PDB entry 1SWT | X-ray diffraction, 2.00 A resolution | chains A and B

== Chain A (and B) ==
Name: Protein (STREPTAVIDIN)
From: Streptomyces avidinii
Notes: chain B of this document is another copy of the same molecule, construct and numbering; everything in this record applies to it too
Reference sequence: P22629 (SAV_STRAV); residues 13-139 here correspond to UniProt positions 37-163 (UniProt number = residue number + 24)
Amino-acid sequence (127 residues; numbered 13 to 139; the number before each row is that of its first residue):
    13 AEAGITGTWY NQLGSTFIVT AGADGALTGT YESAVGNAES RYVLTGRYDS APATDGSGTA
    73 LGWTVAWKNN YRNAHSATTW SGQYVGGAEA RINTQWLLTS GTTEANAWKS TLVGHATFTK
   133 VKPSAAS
Unresolved in the structure: 13-15, 134-139 (chain B: 13-15, 133-139)
Sequence notes: engineered mutation Ala-128 (Asp152 in P22629)
UniProt features mapped onto this chain:
  - motif: Arg-59 to Asp-61 (Cell attachment site)
  - binding site (biotin): Tyr-43, Tyr-54, Trp-92, Trp-108, Trp-120
Small-molecule neighbours: biotin (BTN): Asn-23, Leu-25, Ser-27, Tyr-43, Ser-45, Val-47, Gly-48, Asn-49, Ala-50, Trp-79, Ala-86, Ser-88, Thr-90, Trp-92, Trp-108, Leu-110, Trp-120
What the authors report for this chain:
  - mutagenesis - D128A (4.3 +/- 0.1 kcal/mol): decreased binding to biotin
  - binding site for biotin: Asn-23, Ser-27, Ser-45, Asn-49, Trp-79, Ser-88, Thr-90, Trp-92, Trp-108
  - conformationally variable residues (loop rearrangement): Asn-23, Ser-27, Ser-45, Trp-79 to His-87

== Interface between chain A and chain B ==
Residue-residue contacts - 66 pairs, chain A then chain B:
  Val-55(A) / Arg-59(B)
  Thr-57(A) / Thr-57(B)
  Thr-57(A) / Gly-58(B)
  Thr-57(A) / Arg-59(B)
  Gly-58(A) / Thr-57(B)
  Arg-59(A) / Ala-78(B)
  Asp-61(A) / Asn-85(B)  hydrogen bond
  Asp-61(A) / His-87(B)  salt bridge
  Ser-62(A) / Lys-80(B)
  Ala-63(A) / Lys-80(B)
  Ala-63(A) / Asn-85(B)  hydrogen bond (backbone-side chain)
  Ala-63(A) / His-87(B)
  Pro-64(A) / His-87(B)
  Ala-65(A) / His-87(B)
  Ser-69(A) / Gly-113(B)
  Ser-69(A) / Thr-114(B)
  Ser-69(A) / Thr-115(B)
  Gly-70(A) / Gly-113(B)
  Gly-70(A) / Thr-114(B)  hydrogen bond (backbone-backbone)
  Ala-72(A) / Ser-88(B)
  Gly-74(A) / Thr-76(B)
  Gly-74(A) / Thr-91(B)
  Trp-75(A) / Thr-76(B)
  Thr-76(A) / Gly-74(B)
  Thr-76(A) / Trp-75(B)
  Thr-76(A) / Thr-76(B)
  Ala-78(A) / Arg-59(B)
  Asn-85(A) / Asp-61(B)  hydrogen bond
  Asn-85(A) / Ala-63(B)  hydrogen bond (side chain-backbone)
  His-87(A) / Asp-61(B)  salt bridge
  His-87(A) / Ala-63(B)
  His-87(A) / Pro-64(B)
  His-87(A) / Ala-65(B)
  Ser-88(A) / Ala-72(B)
  Ala-89(A) / Ser-93(B)
  Thr-91(A) / Thr-91(B)  hydrogen bond
  Thr-91(A) / Trp-92(B)
  Thr-91(A) / Ser-93(B)
  Trp-92(A) / Thr-91(B)
  Ser-93(A) / Ala-89(B)
  Ser-93(A) / Thr-91(B)
  Ser-93(A) / Leu-109(B)  hydrogen bond (side chain-backbone)
  Ser-93(A) / Thr-111(B)
  Gly-94(A) / Thr-111(B)  hydrogen bond (backbone-side chain)
  Gln-95(A) / Gly-113(B)
  Gln-95(A) / Thr-114(B)
  Gln-95(A) / Ser-122(B)
  Gln-107(A) / Leu-109(B)
  Gln-107(A) / Thr-123(B)
  Leu-109(A) / Ser-93(B)
  Leu-109(A) / Gln-107(B)
  Leu-109(A) / Leu-109(B)  hydrophobic
  Thr-111(A) / Ala-72(B)
  Thr-111(A) / Ser-93(B)  hydrogen bond
  Thr-111(A) / Gly-94(B)
  Ser-112(A) / Gln-95(B)
  Gly-113(A) / Ser-69(B)
  Gly-113(A) / Gly-70(B)
  Gly-113(A) / Gln-95(B)
  Thr-114(A) / Ser-69(B)
  Thr-114(A) / Gly-70(B)  hydrogen bond (backbone-backbone)
  Thr-114(A) / Gln-95(B)
  Thr-115(A) / Ser-69(B)
  Glu-116(A) / Gly-68(B)
  Ser-122(A) / Gln-95(B)
  Thr-123(A) / Gln-107(B)
Interface residues without a listed pair, chain A (40 interface residues in all): Tyr-60, Gly-68, Leu-73, Lys-80, Trp-108
Interface residues without a listed pair, chain B (41 interface residues in all): Val-55, Tyr-60, Ser-62, Leu-73, Trp-108, Leu-110, Ser-112, Glu-116

== In short ==
Chain A and chain B form an interface of 40 and 41 residues respectively; the contacts include 10 hydrogen
bonds and 2 salt bridges. Polar pairs include Asp-61(A)/His-87(B), Asp-61(A)/Asn-85(B) and
Ala-63(A)/Asn-85(B). From the paper: a binding site for biotin at Asn-23(A), Ser-27(A) and Ser-45(A) among
others; D128A of chain A reduces binding to biotin.
Chain A and chain B are both Protein (STREPTAVIDIN) (Streptomyces avidinii); the structure, Core-streptavidin
mutant D128A in complex with biotin at ph 4.5, was determined by X-ray diffraction (same publication as 1SWS).
